PDB entry 3E7R | X-ray diffraction, 1.00 A resolution | chain L

# Chain L
Molecule: Plectasin
UniProtKB: Q53I06 (PLECT_PSENR); residues 1-40 here correspond to UniProt positions 56-95 (UniProt number = residue number + 55)
Chain sequence (40 residues; row label = number of the first residue in the row):
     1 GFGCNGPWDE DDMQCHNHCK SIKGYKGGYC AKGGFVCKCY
Swiss-Prot annotation at these positions:
  - region (Binds to membrane interface): G6 to D9, A31 to C37
  - binding site (beta-D-GlcNAc-(1->4)-Mur2Ac(oyl-L-Ala-gamma-D-Glu-L-Lys-D-Ala-D-Ala)-di-trans,octa-cis-undecaprenyl diphosphate): F2, G3, C4, D12, H18, Y29, A31, G33, C37, K38
Cystine bridges: C4-C30, C15-C37, C19-C39

# Overview
UniProt lists 10
beta-D-GlcNAc-(1->4)-Mur2Ac(oyl-L-Ala-gamma-D-Glu-L-Lys-D-Ala-D-Ala)-di-trans,octa-cis-undecaprenyl
diphosphate-binding residues.
Chain L is Plectasin; the structure, X-ray Crystal Structure of Racemic Plectasin, was determined by X-ray
diffraction (same publication as 3E7U).
